Entry 1LE5 (X-ray diffraction, 2.75 A resolution); this record covers chains D and A of the 4 polymer chains in the assembly.

== Chain D ==
Molecule: 12-nt DNA strand
Sequence (12 nucleotides; row label = number of the first residue in the row):
    13 AAGGAATTTC CC

== Chain A ==
Name: Nuclear factor NF-kappa-B p65 subunit
Source organism: Mus musculus
Notes: fragment: p65 RHR
UniProtKB: Q04207 (TF65_MOUSE); residues 20-291 here = UniProt positions 20-291
Amino-acid sequence (274 residues; numbered 18 to 291; the number before each row is that of its first residue):
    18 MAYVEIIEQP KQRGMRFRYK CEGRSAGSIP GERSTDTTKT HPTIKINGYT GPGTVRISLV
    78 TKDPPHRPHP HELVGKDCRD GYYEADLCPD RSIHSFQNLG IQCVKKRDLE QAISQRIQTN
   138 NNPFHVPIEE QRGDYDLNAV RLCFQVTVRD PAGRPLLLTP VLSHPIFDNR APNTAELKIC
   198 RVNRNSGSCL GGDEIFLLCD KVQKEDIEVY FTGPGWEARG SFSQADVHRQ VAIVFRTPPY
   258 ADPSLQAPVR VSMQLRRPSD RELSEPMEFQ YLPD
Differences from the reference sequence: cloning artifact (18-19)
Curated features (UniProtKB/Swiss-Prot):
  - modified residue: Cys38 (Cysteine persulfide), Lys122 (N6-acetyllysine), Lys123 (N6-acetyllysine), Thr176 (Phosphothreonine), Lys218 (N6-acetyllysine), Lys221 (N6-acetyllysine), Thr254 (Phosphothreonine), Ser276 (Phosphoserine), Ser281 (Phosphoserine)
  - cross-link (Glycyl lysine isopeptide (Lys-Gly)): Lys37 (interchain with G-Cter in SUMO3), Lys122 (interchain with G-Cter in SUMO3), Lys123 (interchain with G-Cter in SUMO3)
  - mutagenesis: Cys38 (C38S: Abolishes sulfhydration and impairs interaction with RPS3), Ser281 (S281A/E: Abolishes DNA-binding and transcriptional activity)

== Chain D / chain A interface ==
Pairs across the interface (8):
  DA13(D) - Ala43(A)  phosphate contact
  DA13(D) - Gly44(A)  hydrogen bond to the phosphate
  DA14(D) - Ala43(A)  base contact
  DA14(D) - Lys56(A)  salt bridge to the phosphate
  DG15(D) - Arg33(A)  hydrogen bond to the base
  DG15(D) - Arg35(A)  base contact
  DG16(D) - Arg33(A)  hydrogen bond to the base
  DA17(D) - Arg187(A)  base contact
Also at the interface, not in a pair above, chain A (7 interface residues in all): Ser45

== In short ==
The interface between chain D and chain A involves 5 residues on one side and 7 on the other, with 3 hydrogen
bonds and 1 salt bridge. Among the polar pairs are DG15(D)-Arg33(A), DG16(D)-Arg33(A) and DA13(D)-Gly44(A).
UniProt lists 2 mutagenesis sites on chain A.
Here chain D is a 12-nt DNA strand and chain A is Nuclear factor NF-kappa-B p65 subunit (Mus musculus). Entry
1LE5 (Crystal structure of a NF-kB heterodimer bound to an IFNb-kB) was determined by X-ray diffraction
together with 1LE9 from the same study.
